7ORJ - chains A and H of the 4 polymer chains in the assembly; structure by electron microscopy, 3.90 A resolution.

# Chain A
Molecule: RNA-directed RNA polymerase L
Source organism: Bunyavirus La Crosse
Notes: EC 2.7.7.48, 3.1.-.-
UniProt: A5HC98 (L_BUNLC); numbering as in UniProt; present here: 1-1032, 1039-2263
Amino-acid sequence (2276 residues; numbered 1 to 2263 plus 19 insertion-coded residues; 6 numbers in that range are skipped by the numbering (no residue carries them; nothing is unmodelled there); the number before each row is that of its first residue; a row labelled like 1032A-1032S holds insertion residues (1032A, then the next letters in order)):
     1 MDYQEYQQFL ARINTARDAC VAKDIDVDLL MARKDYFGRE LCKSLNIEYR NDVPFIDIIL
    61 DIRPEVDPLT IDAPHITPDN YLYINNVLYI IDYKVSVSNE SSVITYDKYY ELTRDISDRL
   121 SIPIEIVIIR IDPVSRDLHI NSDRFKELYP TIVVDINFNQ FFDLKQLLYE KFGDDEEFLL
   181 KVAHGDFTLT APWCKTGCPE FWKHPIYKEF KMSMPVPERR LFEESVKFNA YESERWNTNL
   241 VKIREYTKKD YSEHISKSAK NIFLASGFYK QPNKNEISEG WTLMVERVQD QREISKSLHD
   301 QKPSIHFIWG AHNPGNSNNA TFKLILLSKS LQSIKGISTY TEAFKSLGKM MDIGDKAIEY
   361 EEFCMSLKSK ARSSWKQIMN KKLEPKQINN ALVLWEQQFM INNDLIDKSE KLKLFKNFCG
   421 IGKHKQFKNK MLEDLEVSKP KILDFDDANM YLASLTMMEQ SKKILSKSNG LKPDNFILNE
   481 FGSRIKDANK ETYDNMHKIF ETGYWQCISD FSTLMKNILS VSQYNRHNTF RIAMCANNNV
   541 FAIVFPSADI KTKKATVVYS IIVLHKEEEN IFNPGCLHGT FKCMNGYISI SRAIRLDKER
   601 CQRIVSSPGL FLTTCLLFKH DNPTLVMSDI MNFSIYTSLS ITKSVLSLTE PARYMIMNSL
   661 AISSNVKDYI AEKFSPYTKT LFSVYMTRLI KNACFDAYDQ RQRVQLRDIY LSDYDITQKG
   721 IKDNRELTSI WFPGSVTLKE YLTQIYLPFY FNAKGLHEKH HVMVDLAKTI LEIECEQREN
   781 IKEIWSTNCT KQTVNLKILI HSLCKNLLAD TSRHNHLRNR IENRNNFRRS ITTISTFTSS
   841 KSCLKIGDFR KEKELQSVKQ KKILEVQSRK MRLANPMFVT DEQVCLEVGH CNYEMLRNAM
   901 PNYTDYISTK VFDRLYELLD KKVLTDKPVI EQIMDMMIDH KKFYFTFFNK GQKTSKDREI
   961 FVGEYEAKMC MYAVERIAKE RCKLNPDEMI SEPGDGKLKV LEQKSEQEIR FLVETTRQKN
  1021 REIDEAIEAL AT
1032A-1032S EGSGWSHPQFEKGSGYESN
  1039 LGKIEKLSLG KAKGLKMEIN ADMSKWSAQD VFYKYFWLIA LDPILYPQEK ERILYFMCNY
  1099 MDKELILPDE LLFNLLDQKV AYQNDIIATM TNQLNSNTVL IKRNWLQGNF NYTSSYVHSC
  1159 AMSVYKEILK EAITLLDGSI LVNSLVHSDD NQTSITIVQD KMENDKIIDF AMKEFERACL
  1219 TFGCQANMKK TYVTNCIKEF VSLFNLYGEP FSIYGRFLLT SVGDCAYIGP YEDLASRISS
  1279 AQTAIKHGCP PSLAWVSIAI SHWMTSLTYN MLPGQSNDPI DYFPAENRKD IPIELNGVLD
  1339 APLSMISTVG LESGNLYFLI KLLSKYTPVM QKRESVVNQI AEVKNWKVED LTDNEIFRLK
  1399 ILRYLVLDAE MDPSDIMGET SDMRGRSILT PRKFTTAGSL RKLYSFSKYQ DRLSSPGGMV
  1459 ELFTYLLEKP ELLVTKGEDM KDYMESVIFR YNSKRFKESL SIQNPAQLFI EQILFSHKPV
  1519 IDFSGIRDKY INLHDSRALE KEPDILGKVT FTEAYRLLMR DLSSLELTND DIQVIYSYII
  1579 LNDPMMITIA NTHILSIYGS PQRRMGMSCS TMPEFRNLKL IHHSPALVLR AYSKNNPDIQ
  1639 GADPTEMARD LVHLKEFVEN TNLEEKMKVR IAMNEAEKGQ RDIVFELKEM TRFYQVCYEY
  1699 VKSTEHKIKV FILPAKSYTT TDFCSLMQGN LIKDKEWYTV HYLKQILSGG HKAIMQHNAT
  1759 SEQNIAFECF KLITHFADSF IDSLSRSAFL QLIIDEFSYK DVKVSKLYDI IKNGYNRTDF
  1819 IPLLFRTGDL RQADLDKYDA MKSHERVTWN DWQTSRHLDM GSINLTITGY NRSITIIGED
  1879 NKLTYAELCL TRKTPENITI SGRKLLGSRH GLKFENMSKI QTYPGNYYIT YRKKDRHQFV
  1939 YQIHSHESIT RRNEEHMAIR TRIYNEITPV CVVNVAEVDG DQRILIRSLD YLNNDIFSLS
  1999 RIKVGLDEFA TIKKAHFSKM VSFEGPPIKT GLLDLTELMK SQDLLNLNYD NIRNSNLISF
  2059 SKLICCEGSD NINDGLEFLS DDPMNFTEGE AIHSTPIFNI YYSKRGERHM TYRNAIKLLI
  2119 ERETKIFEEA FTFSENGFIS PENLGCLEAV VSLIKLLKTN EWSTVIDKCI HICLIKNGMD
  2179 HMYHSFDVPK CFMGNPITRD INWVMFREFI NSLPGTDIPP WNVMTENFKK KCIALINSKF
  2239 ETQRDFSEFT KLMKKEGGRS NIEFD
Unresolved in the structure: 372-382, 425-436, 853-894, 1032A-1032S, 1528-1538, 1747-1758, 1958-1960, 2188-2198, 2238-2263
Sequence notes: engineered mutation Lys34 (His in A5HC98); insertion (1032C-1032O)
Ion coordination: Zn2+: Cys2064, His2169, Asp2178, His2182
Residues lining bound ligands: ATP (adenosine-5'-triphosphate): Lys950, Arg958, Ile960, Asp1060, Met1061, Ser1062, Lys1063, Trp1064, Ser1065, Trp1143, Gln1145, Gly1146, Asn1149, Ser1186, Asp1187, Asn1225, Lys1228
What the authors report for this chain:
  - conformationally variable residues (order/disorder transition): Trp1850 to Gly1859
  - binding site for 5' capped RNA: Tyr714, Trp1847, Trp1850, Arg1854, Lys2011, Lys2012, His2014, Phe2015, Lys2017
  - specificity-determining residues: Gln1851
  - mutagenesis - H34K: abolished catalytic activity (citing earlier work)
  - mutagenesis - M989A: decreased catalytic activity on 25-mer product
  - mutagenesis - I990A: increased catalytic activity on 25-mer
  - mutagenesis - M989A, S991A: unchanged catalytic activity
  - mutagenesis - S991A (13.8-fold): increased catalytic activity on replication products

# Chain H
Molecule: 17-nt RNA strand
Sequence (17 nucleotides; row label = number of the first residue in the row):
     1 ACGAGUGUCG UACCAAG

# Chain A / chain H interface
Contacting residue pairs (62):
  Gln291(A) - U6(H)  hydrogen bond to the base
  Arg292(A) - U6(H)  salt bridge to the phosphate
  Lys302(A) - C2(H)  salt bridge to the phosphate
  Lys302(A) - G3(H)  phosphate contact
  Pro303(A) - C2(H)  phosphate contact
  His306(A) - C2(H)  phosphate contact
  His306(A) - G3(H)  salt bridge to the phosphate
  Asn417(A) - A1(H)  sugar contact
  Phe418(A) - A1(H)  sugar contact
  Cys419(A) - A1(H)  base contact
  Gly420(A) - A1(H)  base contact
  Gly420(A) - U11(H)  sugar contact
  Ile421(A) - A12(H)  phosphate contact
  Gly422(A) - A12(H)  hydrogen bond to the phosphate
  His424(A) - U11(H)  stacking on the base
  His424(A) - A12(H)  salt bridge to the phosphate
  Ser438(A) - U6(H)  sugar contact
  Lys439(A) - U6(H)  sugar contact
  Pro440(A) - G5(H)  base contact
  Pro440(A) - U6(H)  sugar contact
  Lys441(A) - G5(H)  base contact
  Ser547(A) - A12(H)  base contact
  Ala548(A) - A12(H)  base contact
  Arg592(A) - A1(H)  sugar contact
  Arg592(A) - C2(H)  salt bridge to the phosphate
  Ala593(A) - A1(H)  hydrogen bond to the sugar
  Ala593(A) - C2(H)  sugar contact
  Ile594(A) - C2(H)  sugar contact
  Arg595(A) - A1(H)  hydrogen bond to the base
  Arg595(A) - C2(H)  hydrogen bond to the sugar
  Arg595(A) - G3(H)  sugar contact
  Arg595(A) - G10(H)  base contact
  Arg595(A) - U11(H)  hydrogen bond to the phosphate
  Arg595(A) - A12(H)  salt bridge to the phosphate
  Arg600(A) - G3(H)  hydrogen bond to the sugar
  Arg600(A) - A4(H)  salt bridge to the phosphate
  Thr642(A) - G3(H)  phosphate contact
  Thr642(A) - A4(H)  phosphate contact
  Lys643(A) - A4(H)  hydrogen bond to the phosphate
  Lys643(A) - G5(H)  salt bridge to the phosphate
  Tyr677(A) - G5(H)  hydrogen bond to the base
  Lys679(A) - G5(H)  hydrogen bond to the base
  Glu758(A) - G3(H)  hydrogen bond to the base
  Glu758(A) - A4(H)  hydrogen bond to the sugar
  Glu758(A) - C9(H)  base contact
  His760(A) - U8(H)  salt bridge to the phosphate
  His760(A) - C9(H)  hydrogen bond to the sugar
  His761(A) - A4(H)  hydrogen bond to the sugar
  His761(A) - G5(H)  sugar contact
  His761(A) - U8(H)  salt bridge to the phosphate
  Val764(A) - G7(H)  sugar contact
  Lys768(A) - G7(H)  salt bridge to the phosphate
  Leu1113(A) - G7(H)  base contact
  Asp1115(A) - U8(H)  hydrogen bond to the sugar
  Gln1116(A) - G7(H)  base contact
  Gln1116(A) - U8(H)  hydrogen bond to the base
  Val1118(A) - U8(H)  hydrogen bond to the base
  Ala1119(A) - U8(H)  base contact
  Tyr1120(A) - G7(H)  stacking on the base
  Tyr1120(A) - U8(H)  hydrogen bond to the base
  Asp1123(A) - G7(H)  hydrogen bond to the base
  Ile1125(A) - G7(H)  base contact
Other interface residues (no listed pair), chain A (46 interface residues in all): Gln301, Val558, Leu596, Ile641, Leu756, Ile1124
Other interface residues (no listed pair), chain H (13 interface residues in all): C13

# Overview
Chain A and chain H form an interface of 46 and 13 residues respectively, with 19 hydrogen bonds, 11 salt
bridges and 2 aromatic stacking contacts. Polar contacts include Gln291(A)-U6(H), Arg595(A)-A1(H) and
Tyr677(A)-G5(H). The paper reports a binding site for 5' capped RNA at Tyr714(A), Trp1847(A) and Trp1850(A)
among others; H34K of chain A abolishes catalytic activity; 4 substitutions were tested in all.
Chain A is RNA-directed RNA polymerase L (Bunyavirus La Crosse) and chain H is a 17-nt RNA strand; the
structure, La Crosse virus polymerase at transcription capped RNA cleavage stage, was determined by electron
microscopy together with 7ORI, 7ORK, 7ORL, 7ORM and 7ORO from the same study.
